PDB entry 5HBR | X-ray diffraction, 2.00 A resolution | chains A and B of the 4 polymer chains in the assembly

# Chain A
Molecule: alpha subunit of Acyl-CoA synthetase (NDP forming)
From: Korarchaeum cryptofilum (strain OPF8)
Reference sequence: B1L3C9 (B1L3C9_KORCO); numbering as in UniProt (aligned over 1-464)
Amino-acid sequence (464 residues; numbered 1 to 464; the number before each row is that of its first residue):
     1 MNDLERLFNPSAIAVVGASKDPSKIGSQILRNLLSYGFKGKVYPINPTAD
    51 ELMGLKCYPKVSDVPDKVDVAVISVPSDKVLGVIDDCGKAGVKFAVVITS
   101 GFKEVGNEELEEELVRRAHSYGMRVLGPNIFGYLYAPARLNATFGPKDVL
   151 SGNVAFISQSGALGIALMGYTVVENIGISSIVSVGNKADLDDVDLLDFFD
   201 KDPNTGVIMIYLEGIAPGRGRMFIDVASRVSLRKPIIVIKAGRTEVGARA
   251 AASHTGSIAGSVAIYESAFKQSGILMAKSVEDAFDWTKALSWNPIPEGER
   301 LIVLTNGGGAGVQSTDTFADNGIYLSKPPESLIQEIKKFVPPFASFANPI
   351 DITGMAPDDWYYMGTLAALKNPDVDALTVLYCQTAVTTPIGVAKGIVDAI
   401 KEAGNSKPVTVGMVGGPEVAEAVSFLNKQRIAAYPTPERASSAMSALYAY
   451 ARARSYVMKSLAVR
Ion coordination: Mg2+: Glu213 (together with phosphate ion); Na+: Asp351 (together with phosphate ion)
Small-molecule neighbours: coenzyme A (COA): Val16, Gly17, Ala18, Ser19, Lys24, Ile25, Ile45, Asn46, Pro47, Pro59, Ser74, Val75, Pro76, Lys79, Val83, Ile98, Thr99, Ser100, Asn129, Ile130, Phe131, Phe144, Gly161
Reported in the primary citation:
  - binding site for phosphate ion: Ser160, Gly161, Ala162, Gly308, Gly309
  - specificity-determining residues: Phe144, Ala162, Ile165, Met355, Thr384, Ala385 (proposed by the authors, not directly observed)

# Chain B
Molecule: beta subunit of Acyl-CoA synthetase (NDP forming)
From: Korarchaeum cryptofilum (strain OPF8)
Reference sequence: B1L7P8 (B1L7P8_KORCO); residues 1-230 here = UniProt positions 1-230
Amino-acid sequence (230 residues; numbered 1 to 230; the number before each row is that of its first residue):
     1 MSSRDLLLKAKENGRKSLLEHEAKYFISSYGIPVTNIRLAKSEEEAVNFS
    51 REIGFPVVLKIVSPQVVHKSDVGGVKVNLRSEEEVRKAYREIIENVKRNV
   101 PNAEIEGILVQEFAPPGVELIIGLLRDPQFGPTVMFGLGGVFVELFRDVS
   151 FRVAPLSEQDAESMIKEVKAYKLLTGFRGMEPVDIEAIKDALIRAGRIGV
   201 ENEEIAEMDLNPVIAYPKGIKVVDARIILR
Disordered / not traced: 1
Reported in the primary citation:
  - catalytic residues: His68, Arg178, Arg226 (proposed by the authors, not directly observed)

# How chain A and chain B interact
Pairs across the interface (36; chain A residue first):
  Ile215(A) - Gln129(B)  hydrogen bond (backbone-side chain)
  Ala216(A) - Gln129(B)
  Pro217(A) - Pro128(B)
  Pro217(A) - Gln129(B)
  Gly218(A) - Pro128(B)  hydrogen bond (backbone-backbone)
  Gly218(A) - Gln129(B)
  Arg219(A) - Gln129(B)
  Gly220(A) - Gln129(B)  hydrogen bond (backbone-backbone)
  Gly220(A) - Phe130(B)
  Arg221(A) - Gln129(B)
  Arg221(A) - Val153(B)
  Arg221(A) - Ala154(B)  hydrogen bond (side chain-backbone)
  Arg221(A) - Pro155(B)
  Ile224(A) - Phe130(B)  hydrophobic
  Ile224(A) - Val153(B)  hydrophobic
  Gly260(A) - Gln129(B)
  Ala263(A) - Phe151(B)  hydrophobic
  Ile264(A) - Asp127(B)
  Ile264(A) - Phe130(B)  hydrophobic
  Tyr265(A) - Gln129(B)
  Tyr265(A) - Phe130(B)  hydrophobic
  Ser267(A) - Phe151(B)  hydrogen bond (side chain-backbone)
  Ser267(A) - Arg152(B)
  Ala268(A) - Phe130(B)  hydrophobic
  Lys270(A) - Arg152(B)
  Lys270(A) - Glu167(B)  salt bridge
  Gln271(A) - Arg152(B)
  Gln271(A) - Val153(B)  hydrogen bond (side chain-backbone)
  Gln271(A) - Asp160(B)
  Tyr456(A) - Arg152(B)  hydrogen bond
  Tyr456(A) - Gln159(B)
  Tyr456(A) - Asp160(B)  hydrogen bond
  Tyr456(A) - Ser163(B)  hydrogen bond
  Lys459(A) - Gln159(B)
  Ser460(A) - Ser157(B)
  Ser460(A) - Gln159(B)
Other interface residues (no listed pair), chain A (21 interface residues in all): Ser261, Arg464
Other interface residues (no listed pair), chain B (18 interface residues in all): Leu125, Thr133, Leu156, Ile193

# Overview
21 residues of chain A face 18 of chain B across their interface, with 9 hydrogen bonds and 1 salt bridge.
Polar contacts include Lys270(A)-Glu167(B), Ile215(A)-Gln129(B) and Arg221(A)-Ala154(B). Ligands of chain A:
coenzyme A. From the paper: catalytic residues His68(B), Arg178(B) and Arg226(B); a binding site for phosphate
ion at Ser160(A), Gly161(A) and Ala162(A) among others.
Here chain A is alpha subunit of Acyl-CoA synthetase (NDP forming) and chain B is beta subunit of Acyl-CoA
synthetase (NDP forming), both from Korarchaeum cryptofilum (strain OPF8). Entry 5HBR (Ca. Korarchaeum
cryptofilum dinucleotide forming Acetyl-coenzyme A synthetase 1 in complex with phosphate and coenzyme A) was
determined by X-ray diffraction together with 4XYL, 4XYM, 4XZ3, 4Y8V, 4YAJ, 4YAK, 4YB8 and 4YBZ from the same
study.
